PDB entry 1M11 | electron microscopy, 16.00 A resolution (very low resolution: no residue pairs are listed; an interface is given only as per-side residue counts) | chains R and 1 of the 4 polymer chains in the assembly

Chain R:
Name: decay-accelerating factor
Organism: Homo sapiens
Notes: fragment: four SCR domains 1 to 4
Reference sequence: P08174 (DAF_HUMAN); residues 1-243 here correspond to UniProt positions 35-277 (UniProt number = residue number + 34)
Chain sequence (243 residues; numbered 1 to 243; the number before each row is that of its first residue):
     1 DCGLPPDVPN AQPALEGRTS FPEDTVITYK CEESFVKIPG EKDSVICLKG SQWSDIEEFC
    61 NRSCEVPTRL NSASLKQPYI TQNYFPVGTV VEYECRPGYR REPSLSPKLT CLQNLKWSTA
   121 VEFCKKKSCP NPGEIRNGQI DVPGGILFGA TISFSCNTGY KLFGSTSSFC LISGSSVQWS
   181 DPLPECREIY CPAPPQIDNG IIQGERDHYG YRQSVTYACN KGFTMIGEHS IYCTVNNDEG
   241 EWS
UniProt features mapped onto this chain:
  - glycosylation: Asn61 (N-linked (GlcNAc...) asparagine)

Chain 1:
Name: Coat protein VP1
Organism: Human echovirus 7
Reference sequence: Q914E0 (Q914E0_9ENTO); residues 1-278 here correspond to UniProt positions 569-846 (UniProt number = residue number + 568)
Chain sequence (278 residues; each row starts with the number of its first residue):
     1 GDTETAIDNA IARVADTVAS GPSNSTSIPA LTAVETGHTS QVEPSDTMQT RHVKNYHSRS
    61 ESTVENFLSR SACVYIEEYY TKDQDNVNRY MSWTINARRM VQLRRKFELF TYMRFDMEIT
   121 FVITSRQLPG TSIAQDMPPL THQIMYIPPG GPVPNSVTDF AWQTSTNPSI FWTEGNAPPR
   181 MSIPFISIGN AYSNFYDGWS HFSQNGVYGY NALNNMGKLY ARHVNKDTPY QMSSTIRVYF
   241 KPKHIRVWVP RPPRLSPYIK SSNVNFNPTN LTDERSSI

How chain R and chain 1 interact:
Chains R and 1 do not touch in the deposited assembly.

Overview:
Chain R and chain 1 make no direct contact in this assembly.
Here chain R is decay-accelerating factor (Homo sapiens) and chain 1 is Coat protein VP1 (Human echovirus 7).
Entry 1M11 (structural model of human decay-accelerating factor bound to echovirus 7 from cryo-electron
microscopy) was determined by electron microscopy.
